Entry 5M5F (X-ray diffraction, 1.33 A resolution); this record covers chain E.

# Chain E
Molecule: Thermolysin
From: Bacillus thermoproteolyticus
Notes: EC 3.4.24.27
Reference sequence: P00800 (THER_BACTH); residues 1-316 here correspond to UniProt positions 233-548 (UniProt number = residue number + 232)
Sequence (316 residues; each row starts with the number of its first residue):
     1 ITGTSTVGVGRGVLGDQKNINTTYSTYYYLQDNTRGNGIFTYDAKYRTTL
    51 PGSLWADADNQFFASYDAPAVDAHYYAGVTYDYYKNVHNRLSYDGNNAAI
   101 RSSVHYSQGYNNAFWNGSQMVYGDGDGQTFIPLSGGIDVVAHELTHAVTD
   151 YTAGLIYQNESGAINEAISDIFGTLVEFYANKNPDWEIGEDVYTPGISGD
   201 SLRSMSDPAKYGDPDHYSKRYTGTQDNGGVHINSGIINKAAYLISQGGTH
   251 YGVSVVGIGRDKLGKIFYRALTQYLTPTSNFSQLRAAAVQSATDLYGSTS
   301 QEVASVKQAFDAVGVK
Bound ions: Ca2+ site 1: D57, D59, Q61; Ca2+ site 2: D138, E177, D185, E187, E190; Zn2+: H142, H146, E166 (together with 7GR); Ca2+ site 3: E177, N183, D185, E190; Ca2+ site 4: Y193, T194, I197, D200
Residues lining bound ligands:
  - 7GR ((2S)-4-methyl-2-[2-[[oxidanyl(phenylmethoxycarbonylaminomethyl)phosphoryl]amino]ethanoylamino]pentanoic acid): N111, N112, A113, F114, W115, N116, F130, H142, E143, H146, Y157, E166, L202, R203, D226, H231
  - krypton (KR), molecule 1: Y84, S92, Y93, L144, V148
  - krypton (KR), molecule 2: V139, H142, E143, I188, L202, R203

# Overview
Bound to chain E: compound 7GR and krypton. D57, D59 and Q61 coordinate Ca2+ site 1. D138, E177, D185, E187
and E190 form the Ca2+ site 2.
Chain E is Thermolysin (Bacillus thermoproteolyticus); the structure, Thermolysin in complex with inhibitor
and krypton, was determined by X-ray diffraction together with 5LVD, 5M69, 5M9W and 5MA7 from the same study.
